4YO1 - chain A; structure by X-ray diffraction, 2.80 A resolution.

== Chain A ==
Molecule: DegQ
From: Legionella pneumophila
Notes: EC 3.4.21.-
Reference sequence: Q5ZVV9 (Q5ZVV9_LEGPH); residues 1-339 here correspond to UniProt positions 31-369 (UniProt number = residue number + 30)
Chain sequence (351 residues; numbered -11 to 339; the number before each row is that of its first residue; numbers below 1 keep their minus sign (Met-11 is residue -11)):
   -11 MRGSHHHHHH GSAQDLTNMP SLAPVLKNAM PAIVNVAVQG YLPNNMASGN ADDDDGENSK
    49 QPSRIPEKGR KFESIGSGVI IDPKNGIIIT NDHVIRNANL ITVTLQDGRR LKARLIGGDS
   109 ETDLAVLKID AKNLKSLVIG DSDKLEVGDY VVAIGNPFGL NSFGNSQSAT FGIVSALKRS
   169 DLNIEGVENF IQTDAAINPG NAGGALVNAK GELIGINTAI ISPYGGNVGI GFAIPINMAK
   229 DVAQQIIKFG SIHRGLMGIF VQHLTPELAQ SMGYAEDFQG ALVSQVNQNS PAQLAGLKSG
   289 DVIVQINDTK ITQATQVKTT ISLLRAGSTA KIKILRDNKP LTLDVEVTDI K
Disordered / not traced: -11 to 7, 30-58, 148-154, 166-176, 209-215, 338-339
Differences from the reference sequence: initiating methionine (-11); expression tag (-10 to 0); engineered mutation Ala190 (Ser220 in Q5ZVV9)
Bound ions: Cd2+ site 1 near Glu109 (its only coordinating residue here); Cd2+ site 2: Asp131, Gln276; Cd2+ site 3 near Glu134 (its only coordinating residue here); Cd2+ site 4: Glu200, Glu255

== In short ==
Asp131 and Gln276 coordinate Cd2+ site 2. Glu200 and Glu255 coordinate Cd2+ site 4.
Chain A is DegQ (Legionella pneumophila); the structure, Structure of Legionella pneumophila DegQ (delta PDZ2
variant), was determined by X-ray diffraction, deposited together with 4YNN.
